Entry 3K4K (X-ray diffraction, 1.60 A resolution); this record covers chain A.

# Chain A
Name: Pyranose 2-oxidase
From: Trametes ochracea
Notes: EC 1.1.3.10
UniProtKB: Q7ZA32 (Q7ZA32_TRAOC); residue numbers follow UniProt; this construct covers 1-623
Amino-acid sequence (623 residues; numbered 1 to 623; the number before each row is that of its first residue):
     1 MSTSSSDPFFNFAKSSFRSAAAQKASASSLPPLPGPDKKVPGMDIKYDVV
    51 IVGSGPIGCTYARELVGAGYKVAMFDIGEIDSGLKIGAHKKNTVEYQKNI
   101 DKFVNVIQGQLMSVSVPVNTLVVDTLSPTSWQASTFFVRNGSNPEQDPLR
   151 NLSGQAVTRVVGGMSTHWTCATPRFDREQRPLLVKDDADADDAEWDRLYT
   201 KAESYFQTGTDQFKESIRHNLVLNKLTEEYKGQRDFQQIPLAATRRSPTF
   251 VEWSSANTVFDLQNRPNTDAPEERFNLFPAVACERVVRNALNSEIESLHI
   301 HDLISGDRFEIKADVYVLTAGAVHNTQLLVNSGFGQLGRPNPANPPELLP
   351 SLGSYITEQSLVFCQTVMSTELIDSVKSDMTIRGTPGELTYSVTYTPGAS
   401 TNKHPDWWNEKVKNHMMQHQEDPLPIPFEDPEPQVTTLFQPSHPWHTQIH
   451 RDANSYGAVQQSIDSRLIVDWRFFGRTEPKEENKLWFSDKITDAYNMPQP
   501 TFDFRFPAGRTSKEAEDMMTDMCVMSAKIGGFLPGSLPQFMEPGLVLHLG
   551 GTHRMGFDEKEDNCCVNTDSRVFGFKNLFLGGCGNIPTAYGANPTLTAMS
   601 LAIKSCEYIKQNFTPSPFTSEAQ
Not modelled in the structure: 1-43, 619-623
Sequence notes: engineered mutation Asn454 (Phe in Q7ZA32)
Covalent attachments: flavin-adenine dinucleotide (FAD) linked to His167
Small-molecule neighbours: FAD (flavin-adenine dinucleotide): Val52, Gly53, Ser54, Gly55, Pro56, Ile57, Gly58, Phe75, Asp76, Ile77, Gly78, Ile107, Leu111, Thr158, Arg159, Val160, Gly162, Gly163, Met164, Ser165, Trp168, Thr169, Cys170, Ala171, Val281, Ala282, Cys283, Thr319, Ala320, Gly321, His324, Leu547, His548, Gly582, Cys583, Asn593, Pro594, Thr595

# Summary
Flavin-adenine dinucleotide is covalently linked to His167.
Chain A is Pyranose 2-oxidase (Trametes ochracea); the structure, Pyranose 2-oxidase F454N mutant, was
determined by X-ray diffraction together with 3K4J, 3K4L, 3K4M and 3K4N from the same study.
